PDB entry 9NSV | electron microscopy, 2.19 A resolution | chains A and B of the 4 polymer chains in the assembly

Chain A:
Name: Nitrogenase MoFe-protein alpha chain
From: Azotobacter vinelandii
Sequence (493 residues; each row starts with the number of its first residue):
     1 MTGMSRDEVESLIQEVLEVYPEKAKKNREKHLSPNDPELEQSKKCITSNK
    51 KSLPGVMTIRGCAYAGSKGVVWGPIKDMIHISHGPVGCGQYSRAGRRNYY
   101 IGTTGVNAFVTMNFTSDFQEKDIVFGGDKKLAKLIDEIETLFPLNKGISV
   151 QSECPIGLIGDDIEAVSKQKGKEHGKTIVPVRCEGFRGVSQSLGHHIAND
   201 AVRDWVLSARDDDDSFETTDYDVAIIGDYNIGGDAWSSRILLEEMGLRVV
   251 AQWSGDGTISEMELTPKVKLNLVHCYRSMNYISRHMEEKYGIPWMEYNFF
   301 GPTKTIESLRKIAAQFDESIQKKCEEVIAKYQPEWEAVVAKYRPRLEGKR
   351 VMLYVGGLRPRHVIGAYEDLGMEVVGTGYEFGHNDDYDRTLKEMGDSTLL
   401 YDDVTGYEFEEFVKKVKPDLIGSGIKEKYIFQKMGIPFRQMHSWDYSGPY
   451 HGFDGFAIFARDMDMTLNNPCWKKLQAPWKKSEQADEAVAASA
Disordered / not traced: 1-5, 481-493
Bound ions: fe(8)-S(7) cluster Fe: Cys62, Cys88, Cys154 (shared with Cys69(B), Cys94(B), Cys152(B) of chain B); Fe ion: Cys275 (together with 3-hydroxy-3-carboxy-adipic acid)
Ligand contacts:
  - fe(8)-S(7) cluster (CLF): Cys62, Tyr64, Pro85, Val86, Gly87, Cys88, Tyr91, Glu153, Cys154, Gly185
  - 3-hydroxy-3-carboxy-adipic acid (HCA): Ala65, Gly95, Arg96, Gln191, Gly424, Ile425, Lys426, Gln440, His442
  - ICS (iron-sulfur-molybdenum cluster with interstitial carbon): Val70, Arg96, His195, Tyr229, Ile231, Cys275, Arg277, Ser278, Val355, Gly356, Gly357, Leu358, Arg359, Pro360, Glu380, Phe381, Met441, His442

Chain B:
Name: Nitrogenase MoFe-protein beta chain
From: Azotobacter vinelandii
Sequence (523 residues; row label = number of the first residue in the row; numbering starts at 0):
     0 MSQQVDNIKPSYPLFRDQDYKDMLAKKRDNFEEKHPQEKIDEVFQWTTTE
    50 EYQELNFQREALTVNPAKACQPLGAVLCSLGFEKTMPYVHGSQGCVAYFR
   100 TYFNRHFKEPISCVSDSMTEDAAVFGGQQNMKDGLQNCKAIYKPDMIAVS
   150 TTCMAEVIGDDLNAFINNSKKEGHIPDEFPVPFAHTPSFVGSHVTGWDNM
   200 FEGIARYFTLNYMEDKEVGSNGKINIVPGFETYLGNFRVIKRMMNEMNVD
   250 YTLLSDPEEVLDTPADGQFRMYAGGTTQDEMKDAPNALNTLMLQPWQLTK
   300 TTKFVKNTWKHEVPKLNIPMGLDWTDEFLMKVSEISGQPIPESLAKERGR
   350 LVDMMTDSHTWLHGKKFALWGDPDFVMGMTKFLLELGCEPIHILCNNANK
   400 RWKKAMDAILAESPYGANSEVHIGKDLWHMRSLVFTNKPDFMIGNSYGKF
   450 IQRDTLYKGKEFEVPLIRIGFPIFDRHHLHRQTTLGYEGAMQILTTLVNS
   500 VLERLDEETRGMQTTDYNYDLVR
Disordered / not traced: 0
Bound ions: fe(8)-S(7) cluster Fe: Cys69, Cys94, Cys152 (shared with Cys62(A), Cys88(A), Cys154(A) of chain A); Fe ion site 1: Lys107, Glu108 (shared with 2 residues of chain D); Fe ion site 2: Asp352, Asp356 (shared with 2 residues of chain D)
Ligand contacts: fe(8)-S(7) cluster (CLF): Cys69, Pro71, Ser91, Gly93, Cys94, Tyr97, Phe98, Thr151, Cys152, Ser187

Interface between chain A and chain B:
Contacting residue pairs (217; chain A residue first):
  Val19(A) with Ala139(B); Ile140(B), hydrophobic; Lys142(B)
  Tyr20(A) with Ile140(B), hydrophobic
  Pro21(A) with Gln135(B); Asn136(B); Ala139(B)
  Lys23(A) with Asp132(B), salt bridge
  Ala24(A) with Asn136(B)
  Lys51(A) with Thr118(B); Asp120(B), salt bridge
  Ser52(A) with Gln92(B), hydrogen bond; Ser116(B)
  Leu53(A) with Ser116(B)
  Pro54(A) with Ser114(B); Asp115(B); Asn129(B); Asp132(B); Gly133(B); Asn136(B), hydrogen bond (backbone-side chain)
  Gly55(A) with Val113(B); Ser114(B), hydrogen bond (backbone-backbone); Asp115(B); Gly133(B); Cys137(B), hydrogen bond (backbone-backbone); Tyr141(B)
  Val56(A) with Ser114(B); Ile140(B), hydrophobic; Tyr141(B)
  Met57(A) with Met85(B), hydrophobic; Arg99(B); Cys112(B); Val113(B), hydrophobic; Tyr141(B), hydrogen bond (backbone-side chain); Met270(B), hydrophobic
  Thr58(A) with Gln92(B); Arg99(B)
  Arg60(A) with Gln92(B); Ala96(B)
  Gly61(A) with Gln92(B), hydrogen bond (backbone-side chain); Gly93(B)
  Cys62(A) with Gly93(B)
  Tyr64(A) with Tyr97(B)
  Ala65(A) with Tyr97(B)
  Lys76(A) with Glu31(B), salt bridge
  Pro85(A) with Ser187(B)
  Val86(A) with Pro65(B), hydrophobic; Lys67(B); Ala68(B)
  Gly87(A) with Cys69(B)
  Gln90(A) with Pro65(B), hydrogen bond (side chain-backbone); Lys67(B); Tyr101(B); Tyr446(B)
  Tyr91(A) with Ala68(B); Cys69(B), hydrogen bond; Leu72(B); Tyr97(B), hydrophobic; Phe98(B), hydrophobic; Tyr101(B), hydrophobic
  Ser92(A) with Tyr97(B)
  Arg93(A) with Asn64(B), hydrogen bond; Tyr446(B); Phe449(B)
  Gly95(A) with Arg104(B), hydrogen bond (backbone-side chain)
  Tyr99(A) with Ser10(B)
  Thr103(A) with Ile39(B)
  Thr104(A) with Arg452(B), hydrogen bond
  Gly105(A) with Trp427(B)
  Val106(A) with Ile39(B); Val42(B), hydrophobic; Phe43(B), hydrophobic
  Asn107(A) with Lys33(B); Ile39(B)
  Met112(A) with Val63(B), hydrophobic; Asn64(B); Trp427(B), hydrophobic
  Asn113(A) with Thr62(B); Val63(B); Asn64(B), hydrogen bond (backbone-backbone); Pro65(B)
  Phe114(A) with Leu61(B), hydrophobic; Thr62(B); Val63(B), hydrophobic
  Thr115(A) with Leu61(B); Thr62(B), hydrogen bond (backbone-backbone)
  Ser116(A) with Ala60(B)
  Asp117(A) with Thr62(B); Lys67(B), salt bridge
  Phe118(A) with Phe188(B)
  Gln119(A) with Lys67(B); Phe188(B)
  Glu120(A) with Phe188(B), hydrogen bond (backbone-backbone); Val189(B)
  Ile123(A) with Val156(B), hydrophobic; Phe188(B), hydrophobic
  Lys130(A) with Ala60(B)
  Lys133(A) with Ala60(B)
  Leu134(A) with Ala60(B); Leu61(B), hydrophobic
  Glu137(A) with Arg58(B); Glu59(B), hydrogen bond (side chain-backbone); Ala60(B), hydrogen bond (side chain-backbone); Leu61(B), hydrogen bond (side chain-backbone)
  Ile138(A) with Leu61(B), hydrophobic
  Thr140(A) with Trp45(B); Leu54(B)
  Leu141(A) with Tyr51(B), hydrogen bond (backbone-side chain); Leu54(B), hydrophobic; Asn55(B); Arg58(B)
  Phe142(A) with Trp427(B), hydrophobic
  Pro143(A) with Trp45(B)
  Leu144(A) with His34(B), hydrogen bond (backbone-side chain); Lys38(B); Ile39(B), hydrophobic; Val42(B), hydrophobic
  Lys146(A) with Glu31(B); Glu32(B), hydrogen bond (side chain-backbone); His34(B)
  Cys154(A) with Ser91(B); Cys152(B), hydrophobic
  Pro155(A) with Cys152(B); Val156(B), hydrophobic
  Leu158(A) with Ala122(B), hydrophobic; Met153(B), hydrophobic; Val156(B), hydrophobic
  Ile159(A) with Val156(B), hydrophobic
  Phe186(A) with Ser91(B); Met117(B); Thr118(B); Glu119(B), hydrogen bond (backbone-backbone); Met153(B), hydrophobic
  Arg187(A) with Glu119(B), salt bridge
  Gly188(A) with Thr118(B)
  Val189(A) with Gln92(B), hydrogen bond (backbone-side chain)
  Ser190(A) with Gln92(B)
  Arg210(A) with Glu32(B), salt bridge
  Phe216(A) with Phe30(B), hydrophobic
  Gly232(A) with Ser10(B); Phe14(B)
  Gly233(A) with Phe14(B)
  Trp236(A) with Phe14(B), hydrophobic; Tyr19(B); Met22(B); Leu23(B)
  Ser237(A) with Tyr19(B), hydrogen bond
  Arg239(A) with Met22(B); Lys26(B); Phe30(B)
  Ile240(A) with Asp18(B); Tyr19(B); Met22(B), hydrogen bond (backbone-side chain)
  Glu243(A) with Met22(B)
  Arg248(A) with Phe30(B)
  Val249(A) with Phe30(B)
  Val250(A) with Phe30(B)
  Gln252(A) with Lys26(B)
  Asp256(A) with Lys26(B), salt bridge; Glu31(B)
  Thr258(A) with Glu31(B)
  Ser260(A) with Phe30(B), hydrogen bond (side chain-backbone); Glu31(B), hydrogen bond (side chain-backbone); Glu32(B), hydrogen bond
  Glu261(A) with Lys26(B), salt bridge; Phe30(B); Glu31(B)
  Leu264(A) with Phe30(B)
  Glu334(A) with Ser1(B); Gln2(B), hydrogen bond (side chain-backbone)
  Ala337(A) with Val4(B)
  Val338(A) with Val4(B)
  Lys341(A) with Val4(B)
  Tyr342(A) with Ile7(B)
  Gly406(A) with Tyr141(B)
  Tyr407(A) with Ile140(B), hydrophobic; Tyr141(B)
  Glu410(A) with Phe268(B)
  Ile425(A) with Thr100(B); Asn103(B)
  Lys426(A) with Ala96(B); Arg99(B); Thr100(B); Asn103(B)
  Tyr429(A) with Asn103(B); Lys107(B); Glu108(B); Pro109(B)
  Ile430(A) with Pro109(B), hydrophobic; Phe268(B), hydrophobic
  Lys433(A) with Glu108(B), salt bridge; Pro109(B); Thr262(B), hydrogen bond (side chain-backbone); Pro263(B); Asp265(B); Gly266(B), hydrogen bond (backbone-backbone); Gln267(B), hydrogen bond (backbone-backbone)
  Met434(A) with Gly266(B); Phe268(B), hydrophobic
  Gly448(A) with Pro9(B); Ser10(B), hydrogen bond (backbone-backbone)
  Pro449(A) with Leu13(B); Phe14(B), hydrophobic
  Asp454(A) with Ser1(B), hydrogen bond (side chain-backbone); Gln2(B), hydrogen bond (backbone-side chain); Leu13(B); Tyr19(B), hydrogen bond
  Ala457(A) with Gln2(B); Ile7(B)
  Ile458(A) with Gln2(B); Ile7(B), hydrophobic; Lys8(B)
  Arg461(A) with Ile7(B); Pro9(B)
  Leu475(A) with Ala264(B); Asp265(B); Gly266(B)
Other interface residues (no listed pair), chain A (113 interface residues in all): Ile59, Asp77, Cys88, Ala94, Arg97, Ile101, Thr111, Gly185, Lys330, Thr405, Gln432
Other interface residues (no listed pair), chain B (101 interface residues in all): Asp5, Asn29, Ala66, Tyr87, Ser111, Gln128, Ile157, Asp453, Tyr456

Overview:
113 residues of chain A and 101 residues of chain B are in contact, with 35 hydrogen bonds and 9 salt bridges.
Polar contacts include Lys23(A)-Asp132(B), Lys51(A)-Asp120(B) and Lys76(A)-Glu31(B). Fe(8)-S(7) cluster is
bound between chain A and chain B.
Here chain A is Nitrogenase MoFe-protein alpha chain and chain B is Nitrogenase MoFe-protein beta chain, both
from Azotobacter vinelandii. Entry 9NSV (CryoEM structure of ancestral nitrogenase MoFe-protein) was
determined by electron microscopy together with 9N4V from the same study.
